Entry 6RAY (electron microscopy, 4.28 A resolution (low resolution: residue-level contacts below are approximate; hydrogen-bond / salt-bridge calls are withheld)); this record covers chains 3 and 5 of the 12 polymer chains in the assembly.

== Chain 3 ==
Name: DNA replication licensing factor Mcm3
Organism: Drosophila melanogaster
Notes: EC 3.6.4.12
Reference sequence: Q9XYU1 (MCM3_DROME); residue numbers follow UniProt; this construct covers 1-819
Sequence (819 residues; row label = number of the first residue in the row):
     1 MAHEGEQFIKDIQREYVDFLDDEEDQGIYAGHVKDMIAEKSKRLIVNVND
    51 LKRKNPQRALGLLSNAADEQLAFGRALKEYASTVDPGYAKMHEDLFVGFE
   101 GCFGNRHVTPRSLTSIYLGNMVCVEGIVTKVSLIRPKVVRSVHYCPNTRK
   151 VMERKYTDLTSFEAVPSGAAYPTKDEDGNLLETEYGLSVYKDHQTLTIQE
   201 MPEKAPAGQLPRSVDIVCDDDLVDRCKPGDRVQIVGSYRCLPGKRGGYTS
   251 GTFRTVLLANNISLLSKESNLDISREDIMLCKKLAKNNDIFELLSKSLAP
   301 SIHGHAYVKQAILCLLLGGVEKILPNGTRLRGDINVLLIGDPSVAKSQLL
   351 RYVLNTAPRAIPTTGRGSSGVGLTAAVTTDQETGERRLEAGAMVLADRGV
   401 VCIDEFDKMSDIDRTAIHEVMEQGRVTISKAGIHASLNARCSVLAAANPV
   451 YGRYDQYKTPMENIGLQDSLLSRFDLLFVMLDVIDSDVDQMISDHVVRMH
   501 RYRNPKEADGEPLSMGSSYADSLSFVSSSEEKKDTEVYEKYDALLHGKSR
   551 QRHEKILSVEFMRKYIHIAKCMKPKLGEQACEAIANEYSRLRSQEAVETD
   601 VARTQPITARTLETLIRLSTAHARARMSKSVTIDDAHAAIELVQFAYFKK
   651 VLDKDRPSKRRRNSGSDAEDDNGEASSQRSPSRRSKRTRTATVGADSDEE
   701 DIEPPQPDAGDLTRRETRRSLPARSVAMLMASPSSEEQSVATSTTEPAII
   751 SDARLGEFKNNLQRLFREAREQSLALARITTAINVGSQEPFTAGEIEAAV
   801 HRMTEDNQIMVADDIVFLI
Disordered / not traced: 1-3, 100-105, 247-249, 270, 303, 306-307, 339, 344, 508-537, 649-819
Ligand contacts:
  - ADP (adenosine-5'-diphosphate): Glu422, Arg610, Glu613
  - ATP (adenosine-5'-triphosphate): Ser301, Ile302, Gly304, Ser343, Ala345, Lys346, Ser347, Gln348, Asp404, Ala447
Swiss-Prot annotation at these positions:
  - motif: Ser472 to Asp475 (Arginine finger)
  - binding site (ADP): Gln348, Leu388, Glu389, Ala390, Ala392
  - modified residue: Ser522 (Phosphoserine), Tyr538 (Phosphotyrosine), Ser664 (Phosphoserine), Ser666 (Phosphoserine), Ser680 (Phosphoserine), Ser682 (Phosphoserine), Thr690 (Phosphothreonine), Thr692 (Phosphothreonine), Ser697 (Phosphoserine), Ser735 (Phosphoserine), Ser739 (Phosphoserine)
  - mutagenesis: Lys346 (K346A: Greatly reduces complex helicase activity)
From the paper describing this entry:
  - catalytic residues: Arg473 (citing earlier work)
  - mutagenesis - R473A: abolished catalytic activity

== Chain 5 ==
Name: DNA replication licensing factor Mcm5
Organism: Drosophila melanogaster
Notes: EC 3.6.4.12
Reference sequence: Q9VGW6 (MCM5_DROME); residue numbers follow UniProt; this construct covers 1-405, 412-733
Sequence (733 residues; numbered 1 to 733 plus 4 insertion-coded residues; 4 numbers in that range are skipped by the numbering (no residue carries them; nothing is unmodelled there); the number before each row is that of its first residue; a row labelled like 409A-409D holds insertion residues (409A, then the next letters in order)):
     1 MEGFDDAGVFFSDNFGGDNQQDAQINLQAVKKKYKEFIRTFNEENFFYKY
    51 RDTLKRNYLNGRYFLEIEMEDLVGFDETLADKLNKQPTEHLEIFEEAARE
   101 VADEITAPRPEHEEHMHDIQILLSSNANPTNIRQLKSDCVSKLVKIAGII
   151 VAASGISAKATRMSIQCLSCSTVIPNLKVNPGLEGYALPRKCNTEQAGRP
   201 KCPLDPFFIMPDKCKCVDFQTLKLQELPDFVPQGEIPRHLQLFCDRSLCE
   251 RVVPGNRVLIQGIYSIRKVGKPSRRDGREKAVVGVRAPYMRVVGITVDSE
   301 GAGAISRYSNITSDEEEHFRRMAASGDIYERLSQSLAPSIFGSRDIKKAI
   351 TCMLFGGSRKRLPDGLCRRGDINVLLLGDPGTAKSQLLKFVEKVAPIAVY
   401 TSGKG
   408 SS
409A-409D AAGL
   412 TASVMKDPQTRNFVMEGGAMVLADGGVVCIDEFDKMREDDRVAIHEAMEQ
   462 QTISIAKAGITTTLNSRCSVLAAANSIFGRWDDTKGEENIDFMPTILSRF
   512 DMIFIVKDIHDESRDITLAKHIINVHLSSNKSAPSEPAEGEISLSTFKKY
   562 IHYCRTHCGPRLSEAAGEKLKSRYVLMRSGAGQQEKASDKRLSIPITVRQ
   612 LEAVIRISESLAKIRLQPFATDEHVNEALRLFQVSTLDAAMTGSLAGAEG
   662 FTTEEDQETLNRIEKQLKRRFAIGSQVSEQNILQDFLRQKYEERTVMKVI
   712 HTMIRRGELQHRMQRKMLYRIC
Disordered / not traced: 1-18, 125-126, 178-185, 189-190, 272-278, 309-311, 395, 409A-409D, 577-605, 614, 653-733
Cystine bridges: Cys192-Cys202
Ligand contacts:
  - ADP (adenosine-5'-diphosphate): Ile340, Asp379, Pro380, Gly381, Ala383, Lys384, Ser385, Gln386, Asn486, Leu529, His532, Ile533, Val536
  - ATP (adenosine-5'-triphosphate): Glu460, Arg510, Val609, Arg610
Swiss-Prot annotation at these positions:
  - motif: Ser509 to Asp512 (Arginine finger)
  - binding site (ADP): Arg368
  - mutagenesis: Lys384 (K384A: Greatly reduces complex helicase activity)
From the paper describing this entry:
  - catalytic residues: Arg510 (citing earlier work)
  - mutagenesis - R510A: decreased catalytic activity

== How chain 3 and chain 5 interact ==
Contacting residue pairs - 66 pairs, chain 3 then chain 5:
  Ala67(3) - Asp212(5)
  Thr114(3) - Asp218(5)
  Ser115(3) - Cys216(5)
  Ser115(3) - Val217(5)
  Ser115(3) - Asp218(5)
  Ile116(3) - Cys216(5)
  Leu118(3) - Cys214(5)
  Leu118(3) - Lys215(5)
  Leu118(3) - Cys216(5)
  Leu159(3) - Pro211(5)
  Glu163(3) - Met210(5)
  Glu163(3) - Lys213(5)
  Val165(3) - Phe208(5)
  Ala207(3) - Leu433(5)
  Gly208(3) - Val253(5)
  Leu210(3) - Ala153(5)
  Pro211(3) - Met426(5)
  Arg212(3) - Gly155(5)
  Arg212(3) - Ile156(5)
  Arg212(3) - Glu250(5)
  Pro228(3) - Ile471(5)
  Gly229(3) - Ile471(5)
  Cys240(3) - Pro211(5)
  Lys244(3) - Lys159(5)
  Arg245(3) - Leu177(5)
  Arg245(3) - Tyr186(5)
  Gly246(3) - Tyr186(5)
  Ser250(3) - Tyr186(5)
  Phe253(3) - Ala158(5)
  Phe253(3) - Lys159(5)
  Pro300(3) - Asp364(5)
  Ser301(3) - Leu366(5)
  Ser343(3) - Ser509(5)
  Ser343(3) - Val609(5)
  Ser347(3) - Glu460(5)
  Ser347(3) - Gln461(5)
  Ser347(3) - Arg510(5)
  Arg351(3) - Gln461(5)
  Arg351(3) - Thr463(5)
  Thr363(3) - Glu457(5)
  Thr364(3) - Val453(5)
  Thr364(3) - Glu457(5)
  Arg366(3) - Val453(5)
  Ser369(3) - Ala467(5)
  Gln381(3) - Lys417(5)
  Gln381(3) - Arg422(5)
  Gln381(3) - Phe424(5)
  Asp404(3) - His456(5)
  Lys408(3) - Phe503(5)
  Asn448(3) - Pro505(5)
  Ile484(3) - Thr608(5)
  Val496(3) - Leu612(5)
  Val497(3) - Glu575(5)
  His500(3) - Arg572(5)
  His500(3) - Leu612(5)
  His500(3) - Ile616(5)
  Arg501(3) - Arg572(5)
  Arg501(3) - Glu575(5)
  Arg503(3) - Arg368(5)
  Arg503(3) - Arg572(5)
  Arg503(3) - Glu620(5)
  Asn504(3) - Arg572(5)
  Glu539(3) - Cys569(5)
  Glu539(3) - Gly570(5)
  Lys540(3) - Lys360(5)
  Lys540(3) - Arg572(5)
Also at the interface, not in a pair above, chain 3 (58 interface residues in all): Arg111, Lys130, Pro202, Gln209, Arg239, Leu241, Thr252, Arg254, Thr255, Gln348, Leu354, Asn355, Gly370, Arg387, Glu554
Also at the interface, not in a pair above, chain 5 (67 interface residues in all): Ser157, Ala160, Asn176, Ile209, Phe219, Arg246, Pro254, Arg361, Leu362, Pro363, Gly365, Asn423, Val425, Lys468, Thr473, His568, Ser574, Ile607

== Overview ==
58 residues of chain 3 and 67 residues of chain 5 are in contact. ATP is bound between chain 3 and chain 5.
Ligands of chain 3: ADP. Chain 5 binds ADP. From the paper: catalytic residues Arg473(3) and Arg510(5); R473A
of chain 3 abolishes catalytic activity.
Here chain 3 is DNA replication licensing factor Mcm3 and chain 5 is DNA replication licensing factor Mcm5,
both from Drosophila melanogaster. Entry 6RAY (D. melanogaster CMG-DNA, State 2A) was determined by electron
microscopy, deposited together with 6RAZ, 6RAW and 6RAX.
